Entry 6IFU (electron microscopy, 3.05 A resolution); this record covers chains F and J of the 10 polymer chains in the assembly.

== Chain F ==
Molecule: Type III-A CRISPR-associated RAMP protein Csm3
From: Streptococcus thermophilus ND03
Reference sequence: A0A2U2M035 (A0A2U2M035_STRTR); residues 1-220 here = UniProt positions 1-220
Sequence (220 residues; each row starts with the number of its first residue):
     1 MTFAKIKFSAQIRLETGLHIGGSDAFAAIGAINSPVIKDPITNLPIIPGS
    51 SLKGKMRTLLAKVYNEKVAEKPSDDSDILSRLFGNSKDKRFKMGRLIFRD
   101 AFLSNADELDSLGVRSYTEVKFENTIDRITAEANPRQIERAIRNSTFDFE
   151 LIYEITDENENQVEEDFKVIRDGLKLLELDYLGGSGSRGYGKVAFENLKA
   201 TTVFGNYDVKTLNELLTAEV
Unresolved in the structure: 1, 67-75, 218-220
Differences from the reference sequence: engineered mutation Asn33 (Asp in A0A2U2M035)
What the authors report for this chain:
  - binding site for crRNA: Pro135, Arg136

== Chain J ==
Molecule: CTR2
Sequence (50 nucleotides; numbered 1 to 50; the number before each row is that of its first residue):
     1 GGUAGGAAUGGGUAAUUAUAGCGAGCUAGAAAGCCAAAGGAAGUUUUGUC
Unresolved in the structure: 1-6, 35-50

== How chain F and chain J interact ==
Pairs across the interface (13; chain F residue first):
  Ile29(F) with G29(J), hydrogen bond to the sugar; A30(J), phosphate contact
  Asn33(F) with A30(J), sugar contact
  Glu132(F) with U27(J), hydrogen bond to the sugar; A28(J), sugar contact
  Ala133(F) with A28(J), hydrogen bond to the sugar
  Asn134(F) with A28(J), sugar contact; G29(J), sugar contact; A30(J), hydrogen bond to the sugar
  Pro135(F) with A28(J), base contact; G29(J), sugar contact; A30(J), sugar contact
  Arg136(F) with A30(J), base contact
Other interface residues (no listed pair), chain F (10 interface residues in all): Thr125, Gln137, Ile138
Other interface residues (no listed pair), chain J (5 interface residues in all): A31

== Summary ==
10 residues of chain F face 5 of chain J across their interface; the contacts include 4 hydrogen bonds. Polar
pairs include Ile29(F)-G29(J), Glu132(F)-U27(J) and Ala133(F)-A28(J). From the paper: a binding site for crRNA
at Pro135(F) and Arg136(F).
Here chain F is Type III-A CRISPR-associated RAMP protein Csm3 (Streptococcus thermophilus ND03) and chain J
is CTR2. Entry 6IFU (Cryo-EM structure of type III-A Csm-CTR2-dsDNA complex) was determined by electron
microscopy together with 6IFK, 6IFL, 6IFN, 6IFR, 6IFY, 6IFZ and 6IG0 from the same study.
